Entry 8PR2 (electron microscopy, 3.80 A resolution); this record covers chains C and m of the 6 polymer chains in the assembly.

== Chain C ==
Protein: C-Jun-amino-terminal kinase-interacting protein 3
Organism: Homo sapiens
Reference sequence: Q9UPT6 (JIP3_HUMAN); numbering as in UniProt (aligned over 1-560)
Amino-acid sequence (581 residues; row label = number of the first residue in the row; numbers below 1 keep their minus sign (Ser-6 is residue -6)):
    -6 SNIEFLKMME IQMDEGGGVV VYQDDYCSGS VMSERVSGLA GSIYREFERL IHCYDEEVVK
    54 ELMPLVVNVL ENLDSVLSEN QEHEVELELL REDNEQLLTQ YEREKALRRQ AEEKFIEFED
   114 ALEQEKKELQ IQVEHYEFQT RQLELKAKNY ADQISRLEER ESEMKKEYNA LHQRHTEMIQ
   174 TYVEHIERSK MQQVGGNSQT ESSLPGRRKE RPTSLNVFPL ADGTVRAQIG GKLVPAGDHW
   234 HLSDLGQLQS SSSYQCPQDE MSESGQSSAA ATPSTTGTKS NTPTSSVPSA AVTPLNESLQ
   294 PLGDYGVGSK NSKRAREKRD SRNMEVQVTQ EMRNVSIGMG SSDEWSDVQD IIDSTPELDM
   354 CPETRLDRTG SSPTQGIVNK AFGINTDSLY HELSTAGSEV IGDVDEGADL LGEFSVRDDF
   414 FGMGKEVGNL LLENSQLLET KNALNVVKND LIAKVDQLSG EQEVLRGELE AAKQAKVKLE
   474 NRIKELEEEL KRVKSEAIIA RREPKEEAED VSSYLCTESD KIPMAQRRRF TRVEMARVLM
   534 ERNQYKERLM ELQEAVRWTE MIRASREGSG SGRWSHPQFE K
Not modelled in the structure: -6 to 64, 171-574
Differences from the reference sequence: expression tag (-6 to 0, 561-574)
Reported in the primary citation:
  - mutagenesis - L382A/Y383A/E385A: abolished binding to pointed end
  - disease-associated variants - L444P: abolished binding to Arf6
  - mutagenesis - L444P: unchanged binding to pointed end

== Chain m ==
Protein: Cytoplasmic dynein 1 heavy chain 1
Organism: Homo sapiens
Reference sequence: Q14204 (DYHC1_HUMAN); residue numbers follow UniProt; this construct covers 1-4646
Amino-acid sequence (4646 residues; numbered 1 to 4646; the number before each row is that of its first residue):
     1 MSEPGGGGGE DGSAGLEVSA VQNVADVSVL QKHLRKLVPL LLEDGGEAPA ALEAALEEKS
    61 ALEQMRKFLS DPQVHTVLVE RSTLKEDVGD EGEEEKEFIS YNINIDIHYG VKSNSLAFIK
   121 RTPVIDADKP VSSQLRVLTL SEDSPYETLH SFISNAVAPF FKSYIRESGK ADRDGDKMAP
   181 SVEKKIAELE MGLLHLQQNI EIPEISLPIH PMITNVAKQC YERGEKPKVT DFGDKVEDPT
   241 FLNQLQSGVN RWIREIQKVT KLDRDPASGT ALQEISFWLN LERALYRIQE KRESPEVLLT
   301 LDILKHGKRF HATVSFDTDT GLKQALETVN DYNPLMKDFP LNDLLSATEL DKIRQALVAI
   361 FTHLRKIRNT KYPIQRALRL VEAISRDLSS QLLKVLGTRK LMHVAYEEFE KVMVACFEVF
   421 QTWDDEYEKL QVLLRDIVKR KREENLKMVW RINPAHRKLQ ARLDQMRKFR RQHEQLRAVI
   481 VRVLRPQVTA VAQQNQGEVP EPQDMKVAEV LFDAADANAI EEVNLAYENV KEVDGLDVSK
   541 EGTEAWEAAM KRYDERIDRV ETRITARLRD QLGTAKNANE MFRIFSRFNA LFVRPHIRGA
   601 IREYQTQLIQ RVKDDIESLH DKFKVQYPQS QACKMSHVRD LPPVSGSIIW AKQIDRQLTA
   661 YMKRVEDVLG KGWENHVEGQ KLKQDGDSFR MKLNTQEIFD DWARKVQQRN LGVSGRIFTI
   721 ESTRVRGRTG NVLKLKVNFL PEIITLSKEV RNLKWLGFRV PLAIVNKAHQ ANQLYPFAIS
   781 LIESVRTYER TCEKVEERNT ISLLVAGLKK EVQALIAEGI ALVWESYKLD PYVQRLAETV
   841 FNFQEKVDDL LIIEEKIDLE VRSLETCMYD HKTFSEILNR VQKAVDDLNL HSYSNLPIWV
   901 NKLDMEIERI LGVRLQAGLR AWTQVLLGQA EDKAEVDMDT DAPQVSHKPG GEPKIKNVVH
   961 ELRITNQVIY LNPPIEECRY KLYQEMFAWK MVVLSLPRIQ SQRYQVGVHY ELTEEEKFYR
  1021 NALTRMPDGP VALEESYSAV MGIVSEVEQY VKVWLQYQCL WDMQAENIYN RLGEDLNKWQ
  1081 ALLVQIRKAR GTFDNAETKK EFGPVVIDYG KVQSKVNLKY DSWHKEVLSK FGQMLGSNMT
  1141 EFHSQISKSR QELEQHSVDT ASTSDAVTFI TYVQSLKRKI KQFEKQVELY RNGQRLLEKQ
  1201 RFQFPPSWLY IDNIEGEWGA FNDIMRRKDS AIQQQVANLQ MKIVQEDRAV ESRTTDLLTD
  1261 WEKTKPVTGN LRPEEALQAL TIYEGKFGRL KDDREKCAKA KEALELTDTG LLSGSEERVQ
  1321 VALEELQDLK GVWSELSKVW EQIDQMKEQP WVSVQPRKLR QNLDALLNQL KSFPARLRQY
  1381 ASYEFVQRLL KGYMKINMLV IELKSEALKD RHWKQLMKRL HVNWVVSELT LGQIWDVDLQ
  1441 KNEAIVKDVL LVAQGEMALE EFLKQIREVW NTYELDLVNY QNKCRLIRGW DDLFNKVKEH
  1501 INSVSAMKLS PYYKVFEEDA LSWEDKLNRI MALFDVWIDV QRRWVYLEGI FTGSADIKHL
  1561 LPVETQEFQS ISTEFLALMK KVSKSPLVMD VLNIQGVQRS LERLADLLGE IQKALGEYLE
  1621 RERSSFPRFY FVGDEDLLEI IGNSKNVAKL QKHFKKMFAG VSSIILNEDN SVVLGISSRE
  1681 GEEVMFKTPV SITEHPKINE WLTLVEKEMR VTLAKLLAES VTEVEIFGKA TSIDPNTYIT
  1741 WIDKYQAQLV VLSAQIAWSE NVETALSSMG GGGDAAPLHS VLSNVEVTLN VLADSVLMEQ
  1801 PPLRRRKLEH LITELVHQRD VTRSLIKSKI DNAKSFEWLS QMRFYFDPKQ TDVLQQLSIQ
  1861 MANAKFNYGF EYLGVQDKLV QTPLTDRCYL TMTQALEARL GGSPFGPAGT GKTESVKALG
  1921 HQLGRFVLVF NCDETFDFQA MGRIFVGLCQ VGAWGCFDEF NRLEERMLSA VSQQVQCIQE
  1981 ALREHSNPNY DKTSAPITCE LLNKQVKVSP DMAIFITMNP GYAGRSNLPD NLKKLFRSLA
  2041 MTKPDRQLIA QVMLYSQGFR TAEVLANKIV PFFKLCDEQL SSQSHYDFGL RALKSVLVSA
  2101 GNVKRERIQK IKREKEERGE AVDEGEIAEN LPEQEILIQS VCETMVPKLV AEDIPLLFSL
  2161 LSDVFPGVQY HRGEMTALRE ELKKVCQEMY LTYGDGEEVG GMWVEKVLQL YQITQINHGL
  2221 MMVGPSGSGK SMAWRVLLKA LERLEGVEGV AHIIDPKAIS KDHLYGTLDP NTREWTDGLF
  2281 THVLRKIIDS VRGELQKRQW IVFDGDVDPE WVENLNSVLD DNKLLTLPNG ERLSLPPNVR
  2341 IMFEVQDLKY ATLATVSRCG MVWFSEDVLS TDMIFNNFLA RLRSIPLDEG EDEAQRRRKG
  2401 KEDEGEEAAS PMLQIQRDAA TIMQPYFTSN GLVTKALEHA FQLEHIMDLT RLRCLGSLFS
  2461 MLHQACRNVA QYNANHPDFP MQIEQLERYI QRYLVYAILW SLSGDSRLKM RAELGEYIRR
  2521 ITTVPLPTAP NIPIIDYEVS ISGEWSPWQA KVPQIEVETH KVAAPDVVVP TLDTVRHEAL
  2581 LYTWLAEHKP LVLCGPPGSG KTMTLFSALR ALPDMEVVGL NFSSATTPEL LLKTFDHYCE
  2641 YRRTPNGVVL APVQLGKWLV LFCDEINLPD MDKYGTQRVI SFIRQMVEHG GFYRTSDQTW
  2701 VKLERIQFVG ACNPPTDPGR KPLSHRFLRH VPVVYVDYPG PASLTQIYGT FNRAMLRLIP
  2761 SLRTYAEPLT AAMVEFYTMS QERFTQDTQP HYIYSPREMT RWVRGIFEAL RPLETLPVEG
  2821 LIRIWAHEAL RLFQDRLVED EERRWTDENI DTVALKHFPN IDREKAMSRP ILYSNWLSKD
  2881 YIPVDQEELR DYVKARLKVF YEEELDVPLV LFNEVLDHVL RIDRIFRQPQ GHLLLIGVSG
  2941 AGKTTLSRFV AWMNGLSVYQ IKVHRKYTGE DFDEDLRTVL RRSGCKNEKI AFIMDESNVL
  3001 DSGFLERMNT LLANGEVPGL FEGDEYATLM TQCKEGAQKE GLMLDSHEEL YKWFTSQVIR
  3061 NLHVVFTMNP SSEGLKDRAA TSPALFNRCV LNWFGDWSTE ALYQVGKEFT SKMDLEKPNY
  3121 IVPDYMPVVY DKLPQPPSHR EAIVNSCVFV HQTLHQANAR LAKRGGRTMA ITPRHYLDFI
  3181 NHYANLFHEK RSELEEQQMH LNVGLRKIKE TVDQVEELRR DLRIKSQELE VKNAAANDKL
  3241 KKMVKDQQEA EKKKVMSQEI QEQLHKQQEV IADKQMSVKE DLDKVEPAVI EAQNAVKSIK
  3301 KQHLVEVRSM ANPPAAVKLA LESICLLLGE STTDWKQIRS IIMRENFIPT IVNFSAEEIS
  3361 DAIREKMKKN YMSNPSYNYE IVNRASLACG PMVKWAIAQL NYADMLKRVE PLRNELQKLE
  3421 DDAKDNQQKA NEVEQMIRDL EASIARYKEE YAVLISEAQA IKADLAAVEA KVNRSTALLK
  3481 SLSAERERWE KTSETFKNQM STIAGDCLLS AAFIAYAGYF DQQMRQNLFT TWSHHLQQAN
  3541 IQFRTDIART EYLSNADERL RWQASSLPAD DLCTENAIML KRFNRYPLII DPSGQATEFI
  3601 MNEYKDRKIT RTSFLDDAFR KNLESALRFG NPLLVQDVES YDPVLNPVLN REVRRTGGRV
  3661 LITLGDQDID LSPSFVIFLS TRDPTVEFPP DLCSRVTFVN FTVTRSSLQS QCLNEVLKAE
  3721 RPDVDEKRSD LLKLQGEFQL RLRQLEKSLL QALNEVKGRI LDDDTIITTL ENLKREAAEV
  3781 TRKVEETDIV MQEVETVSQQ YLPLSTACSS IYFTMESLKQ IHFLYQYSLQ FFLDIYHNVL
  3841 YENPNLKGVT DHTQRLSIIT KDLFQVAFNR VARGMLHQDH ITFAMLLARI KLKGTVGEPT
  3901 YDAEFQHFLR GNEIVLSAGS TPRIQGLTVE QAEAVVRLSC LPAFKDLIAK VQADEQFGIW
  3961 LDSSSPEQTV PYLWSEETPA TPIGQAIHRL LLIQAFRPDR LLAMAHMFVS TNLGESFMSI
  4021 MEQPLDLTHI VGTEVKPNTP VLMCSVPGYD ASGHVEDLAA EQNTQITSIA IGSAEGFNQA
  4081 DKAINTAVKS GRWVMLKNVH LAPGWLMQLE KKLHSLQPHA CFRLFLTMEI NPKVPVNLLR
  4141 AGRIFVFEPP PGVKANMLRT FSSIPVSRIC KSPNERARLY FLLAWFHAII QERLRYAPLG
  4201 WSKKYEFGES DLRSACDTVD TWLDDTAKGR QNISPDKIPW SALKTLMAQS IYGGRVDNEF
  4261 DQRLLNTFLE RLFTTRSFDS EFKLACKVDG HKDIQMPDGI RREEFVQWVE LLPDTQTPSW
  4321 LGLPNNAERV LLTTQGVDMI SKMLKMQMLE DEDDLAYAET EKKTRTDSTS DGRPAWMRTL
  4381 HTTASNWLHL IPQTLSHLKR TVENIKDPLF RFFEREVKMG AKLLQDVRQD LADVVQVCEG
  4441 KKKQTNYLRT LINELVKGIL PRSWSHYTVP AGMTVIQWVS DFSERIKQLQ NISLAAASGG
  4501 AKELKNIHVC LGGLFVPEAY ITATRQYVAQ ANSWSLEELC LEVNVTTSQG ATLDACSFGV
  4561 TGLKLQGATC NNNKLSLSNA ISTALPLTQL RWVKQTNTEK KASVVTLPVY LNFTRADLIF
  4621 TVDFEIATKE DPRSFYERGV AVLCTE
Not modelled in the structure: 1-176, 212-240, 486-512, 708-744, 767-4646
Differences from the reference sequence: engineered mutation Glu1567 (Arg in Q14204), Glu1610 (Lys in Q14204)

== Interface between chain C and chain m ==
Contacting residue pairs - 5 pairs, chain C then chain m:
  Arg102(C) with Glu428(m)
  Phe108(C) with Arg435(m)
  Glu112(C) with Trp450(m)
  Asp113(C) with Trp450(m); Arg451(m)
Also at the interface, not in a pair above, chain m (5 interface residues in all): Ile452

== Summary ==
4 residues of chain C face 5 of chain m across their interface. From the paper: L382A/Y383A/E385A of chain C
abolish binding to pointed end; L444P of chain C abolishes binding to Arf6.
Here chain C is C-Jun-amino-terminal kinase-interacting protein 3 and chain m is Cytoplasmic dynein 1 heavy
chain 1, both from Homo sapiens. Entry 8PR2 (Cytoplasmic dynein-1 heavy chain bound to JIP3-LZI) was
determined by electron microscopy, deposited together with 8PQW, 8PQY, 8PQZ, 8PR0, 8PR1, 8PR3 and 8PR4.
